8YER - chains C and E of the 6 polymer chains in the assembly; structure by X-ray diffraction, 2.71 A resolution.

== Chain C ==
Molecule: Detyrosinated tubulin alpha-1B chain
Source organism: Sus scrofa
UniProt: Q2XVP4 (TBA1B_PIG); residues 1-440 here = UniProt positions 1-440
Sequence (440 residues; each row starts with the number of its first residue):
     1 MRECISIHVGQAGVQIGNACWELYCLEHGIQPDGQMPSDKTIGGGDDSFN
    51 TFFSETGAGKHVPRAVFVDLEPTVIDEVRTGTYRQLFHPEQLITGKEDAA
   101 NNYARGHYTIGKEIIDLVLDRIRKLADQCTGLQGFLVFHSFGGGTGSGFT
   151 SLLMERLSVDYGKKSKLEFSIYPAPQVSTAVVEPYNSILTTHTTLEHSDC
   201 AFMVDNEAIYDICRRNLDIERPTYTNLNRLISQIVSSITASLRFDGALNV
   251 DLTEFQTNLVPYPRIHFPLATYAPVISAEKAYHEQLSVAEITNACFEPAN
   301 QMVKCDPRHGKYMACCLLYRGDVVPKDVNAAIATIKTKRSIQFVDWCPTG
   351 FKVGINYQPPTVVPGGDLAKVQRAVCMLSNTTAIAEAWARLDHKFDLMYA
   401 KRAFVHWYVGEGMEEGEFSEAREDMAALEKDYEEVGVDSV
Ion coordination: Ca2+: D39, T41, G44, E55
Residues lining bound ligands:
  - A1D6E (6-fluoranyl-4-(6-methoxy-3,4-dihydro-2H-quinolin-1-yl)-N-methyl-quinazolin-2-amine): N101, T179, A180, V181
  - GTP (guanosine-5'-triphosphate): V9, G10, Q11, A12, Q15, I16, D69, D98, A99, A100, N101, S140, G142, G143, G144, T145, G146, I171, P173, V177, S178, T179, E183, N206, Y224, L227, N228, I231
UniProt features mapped onto this chain:
  - motif: M1 to C4 (MREC motif)
  - active site: E254
  - binding site (GTP): G10, Q11, A12, Q15, E71, A99, S140, G143, G144, T145, G146, T179, E183, N206, Y224, N228, L252
  - binding site (Mg(2+)): E71
  - modified residue: K40 (N6,N6,N6-trimethyllysine), S48 (Phosphoserine), S232 (Phosphoserine), Y282 (3'-nitrotyrosine), R339 (Omega-N-methylarginine), S439 (Phosphoserine)
  - cross-link (Glycyl lysine isopeptide (Lys-Gly)): K326 (interchain with G-Cter in ubiquitin), K370 (interchain with G-Cter in ubiquitin)

== Chain E ==
Molecule: Stathmin-4
Source organism: Rattus norvegicus
UniProt: P63043 (STMN4_RAT); residues 5-145 here correspond to UniProt positions 49-189 (UniProt number = residue number + 44)
Sequence (143 residues; row label = number of the first residue in the row):
     3 MADMEVIELNKCTSGQSFEVILKPPSFDGVPEFNASLPRRRDPSLEEIQK
    53 KLEAAEERRKYQEAELLKHLAEKREHEREVIQKAIEENNNFIKMAKEKLA
   103 QKMESNKENREAHLAAMLERLQEKDKHAEEVRKNKELKEEASR
Disordered / not traced: 3-5, 29-43, 142-145
Sequence notes: initiating methionine (3); expression tag (4)
UniProt features mapped onto this chain:
  - modified residue: S46 (Phosphoserine)

== How chain C and chain E interact ==
Pairs across the interface - 30 pairs, chain C then chain E:
  H107(C) with K104(E); M105(E)
  Y108(C) with K104(E); M105(E), hydrophobic; N108(E)
  T109(C) with R112(E)
  L152(C) with L101(E), hydrophobic; M105(E), hydrophobic
  E155(C) with L101(E); K104(E), salt bridge
  R156(C) with L101(E)
  S158(C) with F93(E); I94(E)
  V159(C) with I94(E); A97(E), hydrophobic; K98(E)
  G162(C) with I94(E)
  K163(C) with N90(E); F93(E)
  T193(C) with K104(E)
  E196(C) with K100(E), salt bridge
  V409(C) with H115(E)
  E411(C) with N108(E), hydrogen bond (backbone-side chain); R112(E), salt bridge
  G412(C) with N108(E); N111(E), hydrogen bond (backbone-side chain); R112(E)
  M413(C) with N108(E)
  E414(C) with S107(E), hydrogen bond; N111(E), hydrogen bond
Interface residues without a listed pair, chain C (20 interface residues in all): K112, H197, G410

== Overview ==
Chain C and chain E form an interface of 20 and 14 residues respectively; the contacts include 4 hydrogen
bonds and 3 salt bridges. Polar contacts include E155(C)-K104(E), E196(C)-K100(E) and E411(C)-R112(E). Chain C
binds GTP and compound A1D6E.
Chain C is Detyrosinated tubulin alpha-1B chain (Sus scrofa) and chain E is Stathmin-4 (Rattus norvegicus);
the structure, Tubulin-RB3_SLD-TTL in complex with compound 4, was determined by X-ray diffraction.
